Entry 5XPU (X-ray diffraction, 2.30 A resolution); this record covers chains A and B.

[Chain A]
Name: Mitotic spindle assembly checkpoint protein MAD2B
Organism: Homo sapiens
UniProt: Q9UI95 (MD2L2_HUMAN); residues 1-211 here = UniProt positions 1-211
Chain sequence (227 residues; row label = number of the first residue in the row; numbers below 1 keep their minus sign (Met-15 is residue -15)):
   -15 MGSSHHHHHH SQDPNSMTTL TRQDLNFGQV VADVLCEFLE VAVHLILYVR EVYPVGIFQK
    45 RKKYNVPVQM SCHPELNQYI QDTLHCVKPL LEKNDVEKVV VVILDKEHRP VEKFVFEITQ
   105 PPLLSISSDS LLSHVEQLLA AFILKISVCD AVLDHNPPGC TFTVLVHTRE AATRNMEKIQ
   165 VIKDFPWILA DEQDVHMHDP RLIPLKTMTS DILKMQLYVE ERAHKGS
Disordered / not traced: -15 to 11, 104-109, 156-164, 206-211
Sequence notes: expression tag (-15 to 0); engineered mutation Ala124 (Arg in Q9UI95)
What the authors report for this chain:
  - conformationally variable residues (order/disorder transition, register shift, side-chain flip): Gln104 to Ser109, Phe126, Leu197, Met199, Gln200, Leu201, Tyr202
  - mutagenesis - Y63A, Y63A/W171A, W171A: abolished localization to mitotic chromosomes
  - mutagenesis - Y63A/W171A, W171A: decreased binding to Chromosome alignment-maintaining phosphoprotein 1 (chain B)

[Chain B]
Name: Chromosome alignment-maintaining phosphoprotein 1
Organism: Homo sapiens
UniProt: Q96JM3 (CHAP1_HUMAN); residues 325-344 here = UniProt positions 325-344
Chain sequence (21 residues; numbered 324 to 344; the number before each row is that of its first residue):
   324 MSNPSASSGP WKPAKPAPSV S
Disordered / not traced: 324-330, 344
Sequence notes: expression tag (324)
What the authors report for this chain:
  - mutagenesis - W334A/P341A, W334A/K335A/P341A: abolished binding to Mitotic spindle assembly checkpoint protein MAD2B (chain A)

[Chain A / chain B interface]
Pairs across the interface - 42 pairs, chain A then chain B:
  Tyr37(A) - Ala340(B)
  Tyr37(A) - Pro341(B)  hydrogen bond (side chain-backbone)
  Tyr37(A) - Val343(B)  hydrophobic
  His57(A) - Ser342(B)
  His57(A) - Val343(B)
  Glu59(A) - Pro341(B)
  Leu60(A) - Pro341(B)
  Tyr63(A) - Pro336(B)
  Tyr63(A) - Lys338(B)  hydrogen bond (side chain-backbone)
  Tyr63(A) - Pro339(B)
  Tyr63(A) - Ala340(B)  hydrogen bond (side chain-backbone)
  Tyr63(A) - Pro341(B)
  Thr67(A) - Pro336(B)
  Phe146(A) - Ala340(B)  hydrophobic
  Thr147(A) - Pro336(B)
  Val148(A) - Trp334(B)
  Val148(A) - Lys335(B)
  Val148(A) - Pro336(B)
  Leu149(A) - Trp334(B)
  Leu149(A) - Lys335(B)
  Val150(A) - Ser331(B)
  Val150(A) - Pro333(B)
  Val150(A) - Trp334(B)  hydrogen bond (backbone-backbone)
  His151(A) - Ser331(B)
  His151(A) - Pro333(B)
  Thr152(A) - Ser331(B)  hydrogen bond (backbone-backbone)
  Arg153(A) - Ser331(B)
  Asp168(A) - Lys338(B)  salt bridge
  Phe169(A) - Pro336(B)  hydrophobic
  Pro170(A) - Pro336(B)
  Pro170(A) - Ala337(B)  hydrogen bond (backbone-backbone)
  Trp171(A) - Trp334(B)
  Trp171(A) - Lys335(B)
  Trp171(A) - Pro336(B)
  Ile172(A) - Trp334(B)
  Ile172(A) - Lys335(B)  hydrogen bond (backbone-backbone)
  Ile172(A) - Ala337(B)  hydrophobic
  Leu173(A) - Gly332(B)
  Leu173(A) - Pro333(B)
  Leu173(A) - Trp334(B)  hydrophobic
  Ala174(A) - Pro333(B)  hydrogen bond (backbone-backbone)
  Asp178(A) - Lys335(B)  salt bridge
Interface residues without a listed pair, chain A (27 interface residues in all): Pro38, His92, Thr145, Glu154, Val179
Interface features reported in the paper:
  - pairs named by the authors: Phe169(A)-Pro336(B), Trp334(B)-Leu173(A), Lys335(B)-Asp178(A), Pro336(B)-Trp171(A), Pro341(B)-Tyr37(A)
  - hot spots on chain A (mutagenesis) - Y63A: decreased binding to Chromosome alignment-maintaining phosphoprotein 1 (chain B)
  - hot spots on chain B (mutagenesis) - W334A/K335A: decreased binding to Mitotic spindle assembly checkpoint protein MAD2B (chain A)

[In short]
27 residues of chain A and 13 residues of chain B are in contact; the contacts include 8 hydrogen bonds and 2
salt bridges. Polar contacts include Asp168(A)-Lys338(B), Asp178(A)-Lys335(B) and Tyr37(A)-Pro341(B). The
authors report contacts between Phe169(A) and Pro336(B), Trp171(A) and Pro336(B) and Trp334(B) and Leu173(A)
among others. The paper reports that Y63A, Y63A/W171A and W171A of chain A abolish localization to mitotic
chromosomes; conformational variability at Gln104(A), Phe126(A) and Leu197(A) among others; 6 substitutions
were tested in all.
Chain A is Mitotic spindle assembly checkpoint protein MAD2B and chain B is Chromosome alignment-maintaining
phosphoprotein 1, both from Homo sapiens; the structure, Crystal structure of MAD2L2/REV7 in complex with a
CAMP fragment in a monoclinic crystal, was determined by X-ray diffraction (same publication as 5XPT).
